Entry 3WV5 (X-ray diffraction, 2.20 A resolution); this record covers chain A.

[Chain A]
Name: Non-ribosomal peptide synthetase
Source organism: Streptomyces halstedii
Notes: EC 6.2.1.-; fragment: N-terminal domain
UniProtKB: Q76KY2 (Q76KY2_STRHA); residues 48-426 here correspond to UniProt positions 1-379 (UniProt number = residue number - 47)
Amino-acid sequence (442 residues; each row starts with the number of its first residue; numbers below 1 keep their minus sign (Met-15 is residue -15)):
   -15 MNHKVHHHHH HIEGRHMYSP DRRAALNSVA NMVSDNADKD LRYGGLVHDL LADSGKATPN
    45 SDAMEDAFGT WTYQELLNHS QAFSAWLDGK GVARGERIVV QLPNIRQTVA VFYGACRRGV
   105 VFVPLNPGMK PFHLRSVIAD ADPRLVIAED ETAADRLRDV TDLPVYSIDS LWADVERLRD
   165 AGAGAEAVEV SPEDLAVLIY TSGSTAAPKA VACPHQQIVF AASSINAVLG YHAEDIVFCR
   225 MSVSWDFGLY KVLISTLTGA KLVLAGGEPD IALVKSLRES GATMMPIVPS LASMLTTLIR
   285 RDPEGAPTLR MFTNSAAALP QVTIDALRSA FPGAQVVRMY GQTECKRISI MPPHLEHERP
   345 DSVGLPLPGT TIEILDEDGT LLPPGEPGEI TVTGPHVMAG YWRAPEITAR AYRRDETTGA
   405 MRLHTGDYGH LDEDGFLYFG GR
Unresolved in the structure: -15 to 22, 250-253, 360-363, 397-404, 426
Construct notes: expression tag (-15 to 47)
Residues lining bound ligands: (2S,3S)-3-methyl-aspartic acid (2AS): Trp229, Asp230, Phe231, Ser299, Ala300, Tyr324, Gly325, Gln326, Thr327, Lys330, Arg331
Reported in the primary citation:
  - binding site for (2S,3S)-3-methyl-aspartic acid: Asp230, Phe231, Ser299, Lys330, Arg331
  - specificity-determining residues: Phe231
  - conformationally variable residues (side-chain flip): Asp230, Phe231, Ser299
  - mutagenesis - F231A, F231L (7-fold), Y234A, S299A (6-fold), K330N: decreased catalytic activity on (2S,3S)-3-methyl-aspartic acid
  - mutagenesis - M323G, K330A, R331A: abolished catalytic activity on (2S,3S)-3-methyl-aspartic acid
  - contacts within the chain: Tyr234-Lys330, Met323-Arg331, Lys330-Arg331
  - mutagenesis - F231A, F231L (7-fold), S299A (6-fold), K330N: decreased catalytic activity on 3-MeAsp
  - mutagenesis - F231L (4-fold): decreased catalytic activity on l-aspartate
  - mutagenesis - F231A: abolished catalytic activity on l-aspartate

[Summary]
Chain A binds (2S,3S)-3-methyl-aspartic acid. The paper reports a binding site for (2S,3S)-3-methyl-aspartic
acid at Asp230, Phe231 and Ser299 among others; F231A, F231L and Y234A, among others, reduce catalytic
activity on (2S,3S)-3-methyl-aspartic acid; 8 substitutions were tested in all.
Chain A is Non-ribosomal peptide synthetase (Streptomyces halstedii); the structure, Complex structure of VinN
with 3-methylaspartate, was determined by X-ray diffraction together with 3WV4 and 3WVN from the same study.
